Entry 1BSU (X-ray diffraction, 2.00 A resolution); this record covers chains A and B of the 4 polymer chains in the assembly.

== Chain A (and B) ==
Protein: Endonuclease ecorv (3.1.21.4)
Organism: Escherichia coli
Notes: EC 3.1.21.4; chain B of this document is another copy of the same molecule, construct and numbering; everything in this record applies to it too
Reference sequence: P04390 (T2E5_ECOLI); residues 2-245 here correspond to UniProt positions 1-244 (UniProt number = residue number - 1)
Amino-acid sequence (244 residues; numbered 2 to 245; the number before each row is that of its first residue):
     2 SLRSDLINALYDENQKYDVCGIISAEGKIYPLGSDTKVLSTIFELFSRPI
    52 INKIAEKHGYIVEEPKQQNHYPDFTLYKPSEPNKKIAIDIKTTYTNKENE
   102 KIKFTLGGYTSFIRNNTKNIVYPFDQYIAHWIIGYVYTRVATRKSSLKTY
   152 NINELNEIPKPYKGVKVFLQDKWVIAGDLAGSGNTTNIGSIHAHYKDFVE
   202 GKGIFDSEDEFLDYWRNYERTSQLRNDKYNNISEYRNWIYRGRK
Disordered / not traced: 142-148, 245 (chain B: 15-18, 98-102, 142-146, 245)
Ion coordination: Ca2+: D74, D90 (shared with 1 residue of chain C)

== Chain A / chain B interface ==
Contacting residue pairs (68):
  E14(A) - Y31(B)  hydrogen bond
  K17(A) - E27(B)
  Y18(A) - E27(B)
  Y18(A) - Y31(B)
  D19(A) - S25(B)
  D19(A) - A26(B)  hydrogen bond (backbone-backbone)
  D19(A) - E27(B)  hydrogen bond (backbone-side chain)
  V20(A) - I23(B)  hydrophobic
  V20(A) - I24(B)
  V20(A) - S25(B)
  C21(A) - I24(B)  hydrogen bond (backbone-backbone)
  C21(A) - S25(B)
  C21(A) - A26(B)
  G22(A) - I23(B)
  G22(A) - I24(B)  hydrogen bond (backbone-backbone)
  I23(A) - V20(B)  hydrophobic
  I23(A) - G22(B)
  I23(A) - I23(B)  hydrophobic
  I24(A) - V20(B)
  I24(A) - C21(B)  hydrogen bond (backbone-backbone)
  I24(A) - G22(B)  hydrogen bond (backbone-backbone)
  I24(A) - I30(B)  hydrophobic
  I24(A) - L156(B)  hydrophobic
  S25(A) - D19(B)
  S25(A) - V20(B)
  S25(A) - C21(B)
  S25(A) - L156(B)
  A26(A) - D19(B)  hydrogen bond (backbone-backbone)
  A26(A) - C21(B)
  A26(A) - L156(B)
  A26(A) - N157(B)
  A26(A) - K161(B)
  Y31(A) - F47(B)
  Y31(A) - P50(B)  hydrophobic
  P32(A) - L46(B)
  L33(A) - L46(B)  hydrophobic
  G34(A) - L46(B)
  D36(A) - Q69(B)
  T37(A) - Q69(B)  hydrogen bond (backbone-side chain)
  K38(A) - T42(B)
  T42(A) - K38(B)
  T42(A) - V39(B)
  T42(A) - T42(B)
  I43(A) - I23(B)  hydrophobic
  L46(A) - I23(B)  hydrophobic
  L46(A) - Y31(B)
  L46(A) - P32(B)
  L46(A) - L33(B)
  L46(A) - G34(B)
  F47(A) - Y31(B)
  R49(A) - S147(B)  hydrogen bond (side chain-backbone)
  R49(A) - L148(B)
  P50(A) - Y31(B)  hydrophobic
  P50(A) - L148(B)
  P50(A) - T150(B)
  N53(A) - L148(B)
  Q69(A) - D36(B)
  Q69(A) - T37(B)
  Q69(A) - Y95(B)
  Y95(A) - Q69(B)
  T150(A) - P50(B)
  I153(A) - I153(B)  hydrophobic
  L156(A) - I24(B)  hydrophobic
  L156(A) - S25(B)
  L156(A) - A26(B)
  L156(A) - G28(B)
  L156(A) - I153(B)  hydrophobic
  N185(A) - N185(B)  hydrogen bond (backbone-side chain)
Interface residues without a listed pair, chain A (37 interface residues in all): G28, I30, V39, E65, Y138, T186
Interface residues without a listed pair, chain B (38 interface residues in all): I43, R49, Y138, K149, T186

== In short ==
Chain A and chain B form an interface of 37 and 38 residues respectively, with 11 hydrogen bonds. Polar pairs
include E14(A)-Y31(B), D19(A)-E27(B) and T37(A)-Q69(B). D74(A) and D90(A) coordinate Ca2+.
Both chains are Endonuclease ecorv (3.1.21.4) (Escherichia coli). Entry 1BSU (Structural and energetic origins
of indirect readout in site-specific DNA cleavage by a restriction endonuclease) was determined by X-ray
diffraction, deposited together with 1BUA.
